Entry 6XE9 (electron microscopy, 4.30 A resolution (low resolution: residue-level contacts below are approximate; hydrogen-bond / salt-bridge calls are withheld)); this record covers chains C and M of the 6 polymer chains in the assembly.

== Chain C ==
Name: Myosin light chain 9
Organism: Meleagris gallopavo
UniProtKB: G3URE9 (G3URE9_MELGA); residues 0-171 here correspond to UniProt positions 1-172 (UniProt number = residue number + 1)
Amino-acid sequence (172 residues; numbered 0 to 171; the number before each row is that of its first residue; numbering starts at 0):
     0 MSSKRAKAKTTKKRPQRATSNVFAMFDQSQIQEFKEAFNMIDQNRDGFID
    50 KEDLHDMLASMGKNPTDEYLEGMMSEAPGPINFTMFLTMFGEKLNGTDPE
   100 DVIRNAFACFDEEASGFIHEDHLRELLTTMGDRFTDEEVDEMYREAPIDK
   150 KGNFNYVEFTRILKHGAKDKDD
Not modelled in the structure: 0-24, 168-171
What the authors report for this chain:
  - post-translational modification sites: S19 (citing earlier work)

== Chain M ==
Name: Myosin II heavy chain (smooth muscle)
Organism: Meleagris gallopavo
Notes: EC 5.6.1.8
Amino-acid sequence (1979 residues; numbered 1 to 1979; the number before each row is that of its first residue):
     1 MSQKPLSDDEKFLFVDKNFVNNPLAQADWSAKKLVWVPSEKHGFEAASIK
    51 EEKGDEVTVELQENGKKVTLSKDDIQKMNPPKFSKVEDMAELTCLNEASV
   101 LHNLRERYFSGLIYTYSGLFCVVVNPYKQLPIYSEKIIDMYKGKKRHEMP
   151 PHIYAIADTAYRSMLQDREDQSILCTGESGAGKTENTKKVIQYLAVVASS
   201 HKGKKDTSITQGPSFSYGELEKQLLQANPILEAFGNAKTVKNDNSSRFGK
   251 FIRINFDVTGYIVGANIETYLLEKSRAIRQAKDERTFHIFYYLIAGASEQ
   301 MRNDLLLEGFNNYTFLSNGHVPIPAQQDDEMFQETLEAMRIMGFTEEEQT
   351 SILRVVSSVLQLGNIVFKKERNTDQASMPDNTAAQKVCHLMGINVTDFTR
   401 SILTPRIKVGRDVVQKAQTKEQADFAIEALAKAKFERLFRWILTRVNKAL
   451 DKTKRQGASFLGILDIAGFEIFEINSFEQLCINYTNEKLQQLFNHTMFIL
   501 EQEEYQREGIEWNFIDFGLDLQPCIELIERPTNPPGVLALLDEECWFPKA
   551 TDTSFVEKLIQEQGNHPKFQKSKQLKDKTEFCILHYAGKVSYNASAWLTK
   601 NMDPLNDNVTSLLNQSSDKFVADLWKDVDRIVGLDQMAKMTESSLPSSSK
   651 TKKGMFRTVGQLYKEQLTKLMTTLRNTNPNFVRCIIPNHEKRAGKLDAHL
   701 VLEQLRCNGVLEGIRICRQGFPNRIVFQEFRQRYEILAANAIPKGFMDGK
   751 QACILMIKALELDPNLYRIGQSKIFFRTGVLAHLEEERDLKITDVIIAFQ
   801 AQCRGYLARKAFAKRQQQLTAMKVIQRNCAAYLKLRNWQWWRLFTKVKPL
   851 LQVTRQEEEMQAKDEELQRTKERQQKAEAELKELEQKHTQLCEEKNLLQE
   901 KLQAETELYAEAEEMRVRLAAKKQELEEILHEMEARIEEEEERSQQLQAE
   951 KKKMQQQMLDLEEQLEEEEAARQKLQLEKVTADGKIKKMEDDILIMEDQN
  1001 NKLTKERKLLEERVSDLTTNLAEEEEKAKNLTKLKNKHESMISELEVRLK
  1051 KEEKTRQELEKTKRKLEGESSDLHEQIAELQAQIAELKAQLAKKEEELQA
  1101 ALARLEDETSQKNNALKKIRELESHISDLQEDLESEKAARNKAEKQKRDL
  1151 GEELEALKTELEDTLDTTATQQELRAKREQEVTVLKRALEEETRTHEAQV
  1201 QEMRQKHTQAVEELTEQLEQFKRAKANLDKTKQTLEKDNADLANEVRSLS
  1251 QAKQDVEHKKKKLEVQLQDLQSKYTDGERVRTELNEKVHKLQIEVENVTS
  1301 LLNEAESKNIKLTKDVATLGSQLQDTQELLQEETRQKLNVTTKLRQLEDD
  1351 KNSLQEQLDEEVEAKQNLERHISTLTIQLSDSKKKLQEFTATIETMEEGK
  1401 KKFQREIESLTQQFEEKAASYDKLEKTKNRLQQELDDLVVDLDNQRQLVS
  1451 NLEKKQKKFDQMLAEEKNISSKYADERDRAEAEAREKETKALSLARALEE
  1501 ALEAKEELERTNKMLKAEMEDLVSSKDDVGKNVHELEKSKRTLEQQVEEM
  1551 KTQLEELEDELQAAEDAKLRLEVNMQAMKSQFERDLQARDEQNEEKRRQL
  1601 LKQLHEHETELEDERKQRALAAAAKKKLEVDVKDLESQVDSVNKAREEAI
  1651 KQLRKLQAQMKDYQRDLDDARAAREEIFATARENEKKAKNLEAELIQLQE
  1701 DLAAAERARKQADLEKEEMAEELASATSGRTSLQDDKRRLEARIAQLEEE
  1751 LDEEHSNIEAMSDRMRKAVQQAEQLNNELATERATAQKNENARQQLERQN
  1801 KELRSKLQEMEGAVKSKFKSTIAALEAKIASLEEQLEQEAREKQAAAKTL
  1851 RQKDKKLKDALLQVEDEKKQAEQYKDQAEKGNLRLKQLKRQLEEAEEESQ
  1901 RINANRRKLQRELDEATESNDALGREVAALKSKLRRGNEPVSFAPPRRSG
  1951 GRRVIENATDGGEQEIDGRDGDLNGKASE
Not modelled in the structure: 1-23, 205-210, 635-655, 955-1396, 1677-1979

== Interface between chain C and chain M ==
Residue-residue contacts (7; chain C residue first):
  V101(C) - A1577(M)
  N104(C) - S1580(M)
  N104(C) - Q1581(M)
  N104(C) - R1584(M)
  A107(C) - R1584(M)
  C108(C) - E1583(M)
  C108(C) - R1584(M)
Other interface residues (no listed pair), chain C (5 interface residues in all): A105
Other interface residues (no listed pair), chain M (6 interface residues in all): Q1587
Interface features reported in the paper:
  - interface residues, chain C: E99(C)
  - interface residues, chain M: A1577(M)

== Summary ==
5 residues of chain C face 6 of chain M across their interface. The paper reports interface residues E99(C)
and A1577(M); a modification site at S19(C).
Here chain C is Myosin light chain 9 and chain M is Myosin II heavy chain (smooth muscle), both from Meleagris
gallopavo. Entry 6XE9 (10S myosin II (smooth muscle)) was determined by electron microscopy.
